6MKK - chain A; structure by X-ray diffraction, 1.44 A resolution.

Chain A:
Name: DNA-(apurinic or apyrimidinic site) lyase
Source organism: Homo sapiens
Notes: EC 3.1.-.-, 4.2.99.18
UniProtKB: P27695 (APEX1_HUMAN); residue numbers follow UniProt; this construct covers 40-318
Sequence (285 residues; numbered 34 to 318; the number before each row is that of its first residue):
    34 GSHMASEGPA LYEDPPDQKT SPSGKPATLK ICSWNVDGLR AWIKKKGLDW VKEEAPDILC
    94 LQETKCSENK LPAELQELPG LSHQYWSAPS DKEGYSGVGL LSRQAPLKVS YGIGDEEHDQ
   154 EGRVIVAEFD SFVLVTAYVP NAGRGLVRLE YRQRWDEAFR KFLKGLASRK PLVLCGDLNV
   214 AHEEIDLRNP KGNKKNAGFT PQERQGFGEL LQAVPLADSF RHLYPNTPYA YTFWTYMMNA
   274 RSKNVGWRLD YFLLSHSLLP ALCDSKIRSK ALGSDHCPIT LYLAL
Disordered / not traced: 34-36
Sequence notes: expression tag (34-39); conflict Ala138 (Cys in P27695)
Bound ions: Mg2+: Asp70, Glu96
Reported in the primary citation:
  - Mg2+ coordination: Asp70, Glu96
  - binding site for dimethyl sulfoxide: Ala230
  - binding site for 1,2-ethanediol: Glu216

Overview:
Asp70 and Glu96 form the Mg2+ site. From the paper: a binding site for dimethyl sulfoxide at Ala230; a binding
site for 1,2-ethanediol at Glu216.
Chain A is DNA-(apurinic or apyrimidinic site) lyase (Homo sapiens); the structure, Crystallographic solvent
mapping analysis of DMSO/Mg bound to APE1, was determined by X-ray diffraction, deposited together with 6MK3,
6MKM and 6MKO.
